Entry 7TUE (X-ray diffraction, 3.10 A resolution); this record covers chains A and B of the 3 polymer chains in the assembly.

== Chain A ==
Name: HLA class I histocompatibility antigen, B alpha chain
Source organism: Homo sapiens
Notes: engineered mutation(s): T73C
Amino-acid sequence (274 residues; row label = number of the first residue in the row):
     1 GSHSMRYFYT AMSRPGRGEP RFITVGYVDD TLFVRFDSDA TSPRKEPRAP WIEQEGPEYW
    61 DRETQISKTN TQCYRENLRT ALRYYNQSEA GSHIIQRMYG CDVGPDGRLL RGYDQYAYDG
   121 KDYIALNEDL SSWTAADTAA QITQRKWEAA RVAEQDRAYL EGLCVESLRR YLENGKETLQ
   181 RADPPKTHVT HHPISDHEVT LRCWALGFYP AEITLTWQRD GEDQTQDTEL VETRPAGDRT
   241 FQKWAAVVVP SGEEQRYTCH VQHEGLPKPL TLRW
Disulfides: Cys101-Cys164, Cys203-Cys259
From the paper describing this entry:
  - post-translational modification sites: Asn86 (citing earlier work)

== Chain B ==
Name: Beta-2-microglobulin
Source organism: Homo sapiens
UniProtKB: P61769 (B2MG_HUMAN); residues 1-99 here correspond to UniProt positions 21-119 (UniProt number = residue number + 20)
Amino-acid sequence (100 residues; each row starts with the number of its first residue; numbering starts at 0):
     0 MIQRTPKIQV YSRHPAENGK SNFLNCYVSG FHPSDIEVDL LKNGERIEKV EHSDLSFSKD
    60 WSFYLLYYTE FTPTEKDEYA CRVNHVTLSQ PKIVKWDRDM
Unresolved in the structure: 0-2, 55-62, 99
Differences from the reference sequence: initiating methionine (0)
Disulfides: Cys25-Cys80
Curated features (UniProtKB/Swiss-Prot):
  - modified residue: Gln2 (Pyrrolidone carboxylic acid)
  - glycosylation: Ile1 (N-linked (Glc) (glycation) isoleucine), Lys19 (N-linked (Glc) (glycation) lysine), Lys41 (N-linked (Glc) (glycation) lysine), Lys48 (N-linked (Glc) (glycation) lysine), Lys58 (N-linked (Glc) (glycation) lysine), Lys91 (N-linked (Glc) (glycation) lysine), Lys94 (N-linked (Glc) (glycation) lysine)
From the paper describing this entry:
  - conformationally variable residues: Leu54, Trp60

== How chain A and chain B interact ==
Pairs across the interface - 27 pairs, chain A then chain B:
  Thr10(A) - His31(B)
  Met12(A) - Pro32(B)
  Met12(A) - Val85(B)  hydrophobic
  Ser13(A) - Val85(B)
  Arg14(A) - Val85(B)
  Arg17(A) - Val85(B)
  Arg21(A) - Pro32(B)
  Arg21(A) - Asp34(B)  salt bridge
  Ile23(A) - Pro32(B)  hydrophobic
  Asp37(A) - Asp34(B)
  Arg48(A) - Leu54(B)
  Ser92(A) - Val85(B)
  Ile94(A) - His31(B)
  Ile94(A) - His84(B)
  Ile94(A) - Val85(B)  hydrophobic
  Ile94(A) - Thr86(B)
  Gln96(A) - Arg3(B)  hydrogen bond
  Gln96(A) - His31(B)
  Trp204(A) - Lys6(B)
  Pro235(A) - Arg3(B)  hydrogen bond (backbone-side chain)
  Ala236(A) - Arg3(B)
  Ala236(A) - Phe30(B)
  Ala236(A) - Tyr63(B)
  Gly237(A) - Phe30(B)
  Gly237(A) - His31(B)  hydrogen bond (backbone-side chain)
  Asp238(A) - Tyr63(B)  hydrogen bond
  Arg239(A) - His31(B)  hydrogen bond
Other interface residues (no listed pair), chain A (21 interface residues in all): Arg234, Thr240, Trp244
Other interface residues (no listed pair), chain B (14 interface residues in all): Thr4, Gly29, Ser33

== Overview ==
21 residues of chain A and 14 residues of chain B are in contact; the contacts include 5 hydrogen bonds and 1
salt bridge. Polar contacts include Arg21(A)-Asp34(B), Gln96(A)-Arg3(B) and Pro235(A)-Arg3(B). From the paper:
a modification site at Asn86(A); conformational variability at Leu54(B) and Trp60(B).
Chain A is HLA class I histocompatibility antigen, B alpha chain and chain B is Beta-2-microglobulin, both
from Homo sapiens; the structure, Crystal structure of Tapasin in complex with HLA-B*44:05 (T73C), was
determined by X-ray diffraction together with 7TUC, 7TUD and 7TUF from the same study.
